PDB entry 6SGT | electron microscopy, 3.46 A resolution | chains B and D of the 5 polymer chains in the assembly

# Chain B
Protein: Multidrug efflux pump subunit AcrB
From: Escherichia coli K12
UniProt: P31224 (ACRB_ECOLI); numbering as in UniProt (aligned over 1-1049)
Amino-acid sequence (1049 residues; numbered 1 to 1049; the number before each row is that of its first residue):
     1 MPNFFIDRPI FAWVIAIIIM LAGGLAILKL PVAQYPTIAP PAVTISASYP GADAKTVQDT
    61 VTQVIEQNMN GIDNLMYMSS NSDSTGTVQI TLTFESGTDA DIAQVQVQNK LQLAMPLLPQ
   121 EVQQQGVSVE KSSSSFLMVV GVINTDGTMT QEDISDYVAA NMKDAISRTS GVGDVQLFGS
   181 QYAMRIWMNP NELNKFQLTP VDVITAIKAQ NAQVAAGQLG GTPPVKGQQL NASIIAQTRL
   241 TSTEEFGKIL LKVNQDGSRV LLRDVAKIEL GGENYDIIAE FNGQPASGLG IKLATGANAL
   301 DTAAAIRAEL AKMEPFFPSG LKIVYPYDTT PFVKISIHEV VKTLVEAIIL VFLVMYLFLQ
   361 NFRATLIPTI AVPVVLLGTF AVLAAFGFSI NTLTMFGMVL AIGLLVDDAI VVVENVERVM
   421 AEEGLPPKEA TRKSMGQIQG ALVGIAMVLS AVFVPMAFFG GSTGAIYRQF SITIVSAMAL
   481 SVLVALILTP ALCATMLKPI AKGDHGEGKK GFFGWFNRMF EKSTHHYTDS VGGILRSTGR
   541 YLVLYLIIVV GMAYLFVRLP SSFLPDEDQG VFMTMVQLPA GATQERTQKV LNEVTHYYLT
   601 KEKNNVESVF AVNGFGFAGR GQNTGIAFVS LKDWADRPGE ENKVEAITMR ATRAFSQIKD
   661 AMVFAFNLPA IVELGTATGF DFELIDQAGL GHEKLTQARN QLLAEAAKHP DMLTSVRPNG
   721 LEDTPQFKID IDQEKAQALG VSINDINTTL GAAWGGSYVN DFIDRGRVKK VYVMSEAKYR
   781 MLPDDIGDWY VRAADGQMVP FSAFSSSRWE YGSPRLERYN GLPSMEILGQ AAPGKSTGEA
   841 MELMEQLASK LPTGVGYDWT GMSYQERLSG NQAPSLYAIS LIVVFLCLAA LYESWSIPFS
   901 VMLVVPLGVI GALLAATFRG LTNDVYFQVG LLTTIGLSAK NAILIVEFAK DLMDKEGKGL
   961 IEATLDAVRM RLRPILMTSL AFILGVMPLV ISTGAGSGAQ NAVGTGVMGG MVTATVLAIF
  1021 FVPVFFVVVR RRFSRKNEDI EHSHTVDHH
Disordered / not traced: 1034-1049

# Chain D
Protein: DARPin
From: synthetic construct
Notes: antibody fragment or engineered binder
Amino-acid sequence (169 residues; each row starts with the number of its first residue):
     1 MRGSHHHHHH GSDLGKKLLE AARAGRDDEV RILMANGADV NAADVVGWTP LHLAAYWGHL
    61 EIVEVLLKNG ADVNAYDTLG STPLHLAAHF GHLEIVEVLL KNGADVNAKD DNGITPLHLA
   121 ANRGHLEIVE VLLKYGADVN AQDKFGKTAF DISINNGNED LAEILQKLN
Disordered / not traced: 1-10, 167-169

# Chain B / chain D interface
Residue-residue contacts - 24 pairs, chain B then chain D:
  K659(B) - D13(D)  salt bridge
  D723(B) - R23(D)
  D723(B) - W57(D)
  F727(B) - L79(D)  hydrophobic
  D732(B) - F145(D)
  E734(B) - K147(D)  salt bridge
  K735(B) - F145(D)
  S802(B) - K144(D)  hydrogen bond (backbone-side chain)
  A803(B) - F145(D)
  F804(B) - F145(D)
  S805(B) - K144(D)  hydrogen bond (backbone-side chain)
  S806(B) - N112(D)  hydrogen bond
  S806(B) - F145(D)
  W809(B) - V46(D)  hydrophobic
  W809(B) - W48(D)  hydrophobic
  W809(B) - D77(D)
  W809(B) - T78(D)
  W809(B) - L79(D)
  E810(B) - Y56(D)
  Y811(B) - R23(D)
  Y811(B) - W48(D)  hydrophobic
  Y811(B) - L53(D)
  Y811(B) - Y56(D)  hydrogen bond (backbone-side chain)
  Y811(B) - W57(D)
Also at the interface, not in a pair above, chain B (19 interface residues in all): N700, E722, P725, S807, R808
Also at the interface, not in a pair above, chain D (19 interface residues in all): A24, D44, H89, D110, D143

# Overview
Chain B and chain D each contribute 19 residues to their interface; the contacts include 4 hydrogen bonds and
2 salt bridges. Among the polar pairs are K659(B)-D13(D), E734(B)-K147(D) and S802(B)-K144(D).
Chain B is Multidrug efflux pump subunit AcrB (Escherichia coli K12) and chain D is DARPin (synthetic
construct); the structure, Cryo-EM structure of Escherichia coli AcrB and DARPin in Saposin A-nanodisc with
cardiolipin, was determined by electron microscopy together with 6SGR, 6SGS and 6SGU from the same study.
